8K1S - chains B and F of the 12 polymer chains in the assembly; structure by electron microscopy, 2.83 A resolution.

== Chain B (and F) ==
Name: Ktr system potassium uptake protein A
Organism: Bacillus subtilis
Notes: chain F of this document is another copy of the same molecule, construct and numbering; everything in this record applies to it too
UniProt: O32080 (KTRA_BACSU); numbering as in UniProt (aligned over 1-222)
Sequence (222 residues; row label = number of the first residue in the row):
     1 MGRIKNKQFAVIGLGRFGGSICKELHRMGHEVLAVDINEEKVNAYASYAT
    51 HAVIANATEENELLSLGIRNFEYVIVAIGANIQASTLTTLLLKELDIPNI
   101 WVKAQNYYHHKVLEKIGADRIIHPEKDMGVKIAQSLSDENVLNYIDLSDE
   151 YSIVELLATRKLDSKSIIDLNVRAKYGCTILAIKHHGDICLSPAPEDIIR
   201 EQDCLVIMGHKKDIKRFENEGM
Disordered / not traced: 1-6, 140-222
UniProt features mapped onto this chain:
  - binding site (NAD(+)): Arg16, Asp36 to Asn38, Asn56, Ala57, Ile78 to Ala80, Lys103 to Gln105, His109, Glu125
Small-molecule neighbours: ADP (adenosine-5'-diphosphate): Ile12, Gly13, Leu14, Gly15, Arg16, Phe17, Val35, Asp36, Ile37, Asn38, Lys41, Ala55, Asn56, Ala57, Thr58, Ala77, Ile78, Gly79, Ala80, Asn81, Ala84, Lys103
Reported in the primary citation:
  - mutagenesis - E125Q: abolished stability in response to Ca2+
  - mutagenesis - E125Q: decreased binding to Ktr system potassium uptake protein B

== How chain B and chain F interact ==
Residue-residue contacts - 13 pairs, chain B then chain F:
  Thr58(B) - Tyr108(F)  hydrogen bond (backbone-side chain)
  Glu59(B) - Tyr108(F)
  Glu60(B) - Tyr108(F)  hydrogen bond
  Gln83(B) - Gln83(F)  hydrogen bond
  Leu87(B) - Tyr108(F)  hydrophobic
  Leu90(B) - Val112(F)  hydrophobic
  Leu90(B) - Lys115(F)
  Tyr108(B) - Thr58(F)
  Tyr108(B) - Glu59(F)
  Tyr108(B) - Glu60(F)  hydrogen bond
  Tyr108(B) - Leu87(F)  hydrophobic
  Val112(B) - Leu90(F)  hydrophobic
  Lys115(B) - Leu90(F)
Interface residues without a listed pair, chain B (13 interface residues in all): Ile82, Glu94, Lys111, Ile116
Interface residues without a listed pair, chain F (13 interface residues in all): Ile82, Glu94, Lys111, Ile116

== Overview ==
The chain B/chain F interface involves 13 residues from each chain, with 4 hydrogen bonds. Among the polar
pairs are Thr58(B)-Tyr108(F), Glu60(B)-Tyr108(F) and Gln83(B)-Gln83(F). Bound to chain B: ADP. From the paper:
E125Q of chain B abolishes stability in response to Ca2+; E125Q of chain B reduces binding to Ktr system
potassium uptake protein B.
Chain B and chain F are both Ktr system potassium uptake protein A (Bacillus subtilis); the structure,
Potassium transporter KtrAB from Bacillus subtilis in ADP-bound state, was determined by electron microscopy
together with 8K1T, 8K1U, 8XMH and 8XMI from the same study.
